PDB entry 8TUN | electron microscopy, 3.40 A resolution | chains B and D of the 12 polymer chains in the assembly

# Chain B
Name: ABC transporter ATP-binding protein
Organism: Caldimonas thermodepolymerans
Reference sequence: A0A2S5T4B3 (A0A2S5T4B3_9BURK); numbering as in UniProt (aligned over 1-226)
Chain sequence (234 residues; each row starts with the number of its first residue):
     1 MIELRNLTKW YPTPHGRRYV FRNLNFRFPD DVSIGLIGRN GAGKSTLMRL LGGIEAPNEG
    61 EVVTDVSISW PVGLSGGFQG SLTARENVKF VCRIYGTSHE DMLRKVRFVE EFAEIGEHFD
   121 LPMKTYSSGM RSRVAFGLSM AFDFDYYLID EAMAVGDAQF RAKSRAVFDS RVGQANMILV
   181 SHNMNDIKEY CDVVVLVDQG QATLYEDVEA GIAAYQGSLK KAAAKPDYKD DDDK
Disordered / not traced: 227-234
Differences from the reference sequence: expression tag (227-234)

# Chain D
Name: Transport permease protein
Organism: Caldimonas thermodepolymerans
Reference sequence: A0A2S5T447 (A0A2S5T447_9BURK); residues 4-271 here correspond to UniProt positions 2-269 (UniProt number = residue number - 2)
Chain sequence (274 residues; each row starts with the number of its first residue; numbers below 1 keep their minus sign (Met-2 is residue -2)):
    -2 MGKIHLAVSE RSPRVKRSPW QIQQAVLFAL FLRELKTRLG GRWLGVFWVL LEPVAHIAVM
    58 TTLFSLAHRA AMPSIEYPVF LITGLIPFFM FRGLVTRLME AIDSNRGLFA YRQVKPIDTV
   118 IARAMLEISL QSIVYLIALG TLGWLGFHFL PVRALELAGV SAVLIMLGAS LGLFFAVVTN
   178 EIPQARAIVR ISLLPLYFVS GVIFPVHTIP PQYLPLLQLN PVLHLIELSR ASFFPQYRVL
   238 QGINLAYPAG FALLSLFLAL MLYRLRRHQL ASVV
Disordered / not traced: -2 to 13, 270-271
Differences from the reference sequence: initiating methionine (-2); expression tag (-1 to 3)
Residues lining bound ligands: KJ9 ((2R,5S,8S)-2,5-dihydroxy-5,10-dioxo-8-[(undecanoyloxy)methyl]-4,6,9-trioxa-5lambda~5~-phosphahenicosan-1-yl 3-deoxy-alpha-L-altro-oct-2-ulopyranosidonic acid): Gln181, Ile185, Ile188, Ser189, Pro192, Leu193
From the paper describing this entry:
  - binding site for KJ9: Trp45, Arg94, Gln181, Ile185, Ile188, Leu191, Tyr194, Phe195
  - mutagenesis - R89K: decreased stability

# How chain B and chain D interact
Contacting residue pairs (26; chain B residue first):
  Gly52(B) - Arg109(D)
  Gly53(B) - Arg109(D)
  Ile54(B) - Arg109(D)
  Ala56(B) - His265(D)
  Gly76(B) - Gly104(D)
  Gly77(B) - Gly104(D)
  Gly77(B) - Leu105(D)
  Gly77(B) - Tyr108(D)
  Phe78(B) - Tyr108(D)  hydrogen bond (backbone-side chain)
  Gln79(B) - Arg30(D)
  Gln79(B) - Ser101(D)  hydrogen bond (side chain-backbone)
  Leu82(B) - Arg30(D)
  Leu82(B) - Lys33(D)
  Glu86(B) - Lys33(D)  salt bridge
  Phe90(B) - Ala26(D)  hydrophobic
  Phe90(B) - Leu27(D)  hydrophobic
  Phe90(B) - Leu105(D)  hydrophobic
  Val91(B) - Tyr108(D)  hydrophobic
  Arg93(B) - Ala22(D)
  Arg93(B) - Leu29(D)
  Ile94(B) - Arg14(D)  hydrogen bond (backbone-side chain)
  Ile94(B) - Ala22(D)
  Ile94(B) - Gln110(D)
  Tyr95(B) - Arg14(D)  hydrogen bond (backbone-side chain)
  Tyr95(B) - Gln110(D)
  Gly96(B) - Arg14(D)
Other interface residues (no listed pair), chain B (19 interface residues in all): Pro57, Asn58, Trp70
Other interface residues (no listed pair), chain D (17 interface residues in all): Val23, Ala107, Val111

# Summary
19 residues of chain B face 17 of chain D across their interface, with 4 hydrogen bonds and 1 salt bridge.
Polar contacts include Glu86(B)-Lys33(D), Phe78(B)-Tyr108(D) and Gln79(B)-Ser101(D). Ligands of chain D:
compound KJ9. From the paper: a binding site for KJ9 at Trp45(D), Arg94(D) and Gln181(D) among others; R89K of
chain D reduces stability.
Here chain B is ABC transporter ATP-binding protein and chain D is Transport permease protein, both from
Caldimonas thermodepolymerans. Entry 8TUN (S. thermodepolymerans KpsM-KpsE in Glycolipid 1 state with rigid
body fitted KpsT) was determined by electron microscopy, deposited together with 8TSH, 8TSI, 8TSL, 8TSW and
8TT3.
